Entry 7KXS (X-ray diffraction, 2.60 A resolution); this record covers chains A and B.

# Chain A (and B)
Molecule: Cyclic GMP-AMP synthase
Notes: EC 2.7.7.86; chain B of this document is another copy of the same molecule, construct and numbering; everything in this record applies to it too
UniProt: Q8C6L5 (CGAS_MOUSE); residue numbers follow UniProt; this construct covers 147-507
Sequence (362 residues; each row starts with the number of its first residue):
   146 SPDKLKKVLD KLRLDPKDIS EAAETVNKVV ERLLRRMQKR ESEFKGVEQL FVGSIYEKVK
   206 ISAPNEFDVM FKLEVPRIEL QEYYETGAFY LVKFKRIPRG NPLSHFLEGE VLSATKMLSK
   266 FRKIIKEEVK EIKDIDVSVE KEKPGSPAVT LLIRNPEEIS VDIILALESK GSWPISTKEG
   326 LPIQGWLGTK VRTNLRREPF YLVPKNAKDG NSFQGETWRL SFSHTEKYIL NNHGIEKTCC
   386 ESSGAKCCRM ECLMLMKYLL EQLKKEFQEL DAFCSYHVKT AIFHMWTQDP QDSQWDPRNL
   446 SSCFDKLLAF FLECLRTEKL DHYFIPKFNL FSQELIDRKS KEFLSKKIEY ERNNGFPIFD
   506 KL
Disordered / not traced: 146, 197-199, 351-358, 506-507 (chain B: 146-147, 197-199, 242-245, 351-358, 506-507)
Construct notes: expression tag (146); engineered mutation Asp160 (Lys in Q8C6L5), Pro161 (Arg in Q8C6L5), Phe196 (Asn in Q8C6L5), Val197 (Thr in Q8C6L5), Ile200 (Tyr in Q8C6L5), Lys203 (His in Q8C6L5), Met395 (Lys in Q8C6L5), Met399 (Lys in Q8C6L5)
Ion coordination: Zn2+: His378, Cys384, Cys385, Cys392

# How chain A and chain B interact
Residue-residue contacts (33; chain A residue first):
  Gln329(A) with Thr383(B); Ser388(B)
  Trp331(A) with Thr383(B)
  Leu332(A) with Lys382(B)
  Gly333(A) with Thr383(B); Glu386(B)
  Thr334(A) with Glu386(B), hydrogen bond (backbone-side chain)
  Lys335(A) with Asn376(B); Asn377(B); Lys382(B); Cys384(B); Glu386(B), salt bridge
  Asn376(A) with Lys335(B)
  Asn377(A) with Lys335(B); Lys382(B), hydrogen bond (backbone-side chain)
  Gly379(A) with Lys382(B), hydrogen bond (backbone-side chain)
  Ile380(A) with Glu381(B); Lys382(B), hydrogen bond (backbone-backbone)
  Glu381(A) with Ile380(B); Glu381(B)
  Lys382(A) with Leu332(B); Lys335(B); Asn377(B), hydrogen bond (side chain-backbone); Gly379(B), hydrogen bond (side chain-backbone); Ile380(B), hydrogen bond (backbone-backbone); Lys382(B)
  Thr383(A) with Gln329(B); Trp331(B); Gly333(B)
  Glu386(A) with Gly333(B); Thr334(B), hydrogen bond (side chain-backbone); Lys335(B), salt bridge
  Ser388(A) with Gln329(B)
Interface residues without a listed pair, chain A (20 interface residues in all): Gly330, Val336, Cys384, Ser387, Gln436
Interface residues without a listed pair, chain B (19 interface residues in all): Gly330, Ser387, Gln436

# Summary
Chain A and chain B form an interface of 20 and 19 residues respectively; the contacts include 8 hydrogen
bonds and 2 salt bridges. Among the polar pairs are Lys335(A)-Glu386(B), Thr334(A)-Glu386(B) and
Asn377(A)-Lys382(B). The Zn2+ site is built by His378(A), Cys384(A), Cys385(A) and Cys392(A).
Chain A and chain B are both Cyclic GMP-AMP synthase; the structure, Computational design of constitutively
active cGAS, was determined by X-ray diffraction, deposited together with 7LZ3.
